3B43 - chain A; structure by X-ray diffraction, 3.30 A resolution.

== Chain A ==
Protein: Titin
Organism: Oryctolagus cuniculus
Notes: EC 2.7.11.1; fragment: i65-i70
Sequence (570 residues; each row starts with the number of its first residue; numbers below 1 keep their minus sign (Gly-3 is residue -3)):
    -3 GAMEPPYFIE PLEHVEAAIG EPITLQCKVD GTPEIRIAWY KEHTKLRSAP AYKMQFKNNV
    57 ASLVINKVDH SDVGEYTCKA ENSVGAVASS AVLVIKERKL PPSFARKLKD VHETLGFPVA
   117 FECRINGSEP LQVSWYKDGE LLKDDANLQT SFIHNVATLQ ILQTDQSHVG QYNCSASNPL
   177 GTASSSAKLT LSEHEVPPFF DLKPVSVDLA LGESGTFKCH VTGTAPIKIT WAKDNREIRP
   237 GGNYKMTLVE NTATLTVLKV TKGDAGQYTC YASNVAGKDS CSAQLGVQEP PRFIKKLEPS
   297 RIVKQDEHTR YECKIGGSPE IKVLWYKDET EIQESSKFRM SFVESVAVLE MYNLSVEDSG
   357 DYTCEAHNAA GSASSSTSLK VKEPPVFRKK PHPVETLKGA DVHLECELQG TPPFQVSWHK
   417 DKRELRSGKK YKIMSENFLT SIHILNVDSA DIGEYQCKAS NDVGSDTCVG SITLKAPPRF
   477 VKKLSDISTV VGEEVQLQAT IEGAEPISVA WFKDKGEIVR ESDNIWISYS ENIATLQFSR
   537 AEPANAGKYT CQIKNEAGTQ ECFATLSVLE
Unresolved in the structure: -3
Cystine bridges: Cys402-Cys464

== Overview ==
Chain A is Titin (Oryctolagus cuniculus); the structure, I-band fragment I65-I70 from titin, was determined by
X-ray diffraction, deposited together with 2RIK and 2RJM.
